PDB entry 7ZTS | electron microscopy, 16.00 A resolution (very low resolution: no residue pairs are listed; an interface is given only as per-side residue counts) | chains AA and DL of the 110 polymer chains in the assembly

# Chain AA (and DL)
Molecule: Major capsid protein
From: Saccharomyces cerevisiae BY4741
Notes: chain DL of this document is another copy of the same molecule, construct and numbering; everything in this record applies to it too
Reference sequence: Q87026 (GAG_SCVLB); numbering as in UniProt (aligned over 1-697)
Chain sequence (697 residues; row label = number of the first residue in the row):
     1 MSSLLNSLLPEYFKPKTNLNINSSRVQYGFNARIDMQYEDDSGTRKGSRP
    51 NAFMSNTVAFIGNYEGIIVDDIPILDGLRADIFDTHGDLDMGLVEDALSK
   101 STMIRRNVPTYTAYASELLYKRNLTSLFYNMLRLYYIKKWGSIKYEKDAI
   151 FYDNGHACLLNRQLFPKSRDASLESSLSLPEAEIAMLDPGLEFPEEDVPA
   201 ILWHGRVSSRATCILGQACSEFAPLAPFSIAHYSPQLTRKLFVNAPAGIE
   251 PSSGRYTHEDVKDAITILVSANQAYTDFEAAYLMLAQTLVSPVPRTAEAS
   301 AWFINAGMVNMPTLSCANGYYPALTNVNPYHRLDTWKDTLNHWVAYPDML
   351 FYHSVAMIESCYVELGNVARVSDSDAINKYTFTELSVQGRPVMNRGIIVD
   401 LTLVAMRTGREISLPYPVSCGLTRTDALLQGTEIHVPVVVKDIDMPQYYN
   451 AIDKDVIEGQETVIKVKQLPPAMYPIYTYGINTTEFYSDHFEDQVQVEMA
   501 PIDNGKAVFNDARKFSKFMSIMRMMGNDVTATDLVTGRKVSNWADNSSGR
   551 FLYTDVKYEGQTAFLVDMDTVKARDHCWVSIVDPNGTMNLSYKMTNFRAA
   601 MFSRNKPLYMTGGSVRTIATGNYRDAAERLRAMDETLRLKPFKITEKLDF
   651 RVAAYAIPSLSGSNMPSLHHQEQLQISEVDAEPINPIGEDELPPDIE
Not modelled in the structure: 659-697

# How chain AA and chain DL interact
At this resolution (16 A) residue pairs are not listed: 5 residues of chain AA and 5 of chain DL lie at the interface.

# Summary
The chain AA/chain DL interface involves 5 residues from each chain.
Both chains are Major capsid protein (Saccharomyces cerevisiae BY4741). Entry 7ZTS (Saccharomyces cerevisiae
L-BC virus, open particle, asymmetric reconstruction) was determined by electron microscopy (same publication
as 7QWX, 7QWZ and 7ZUF).
